Entry 5VI4 (X-ray diffraction, 2.79 A resolution); this record covers chains A and C of the 3 polymer chains in the assembly.

Chain A:
Protein: Interleukin-33
Source organism: Mus musculus
UniProt: Q8BVZ5 (IL33_MOUSE); numbering as in UniProt (aligned over 109-266)
Chain sequence (158 residues; numbered 109 to 266; the number before each row is that of its first residue):
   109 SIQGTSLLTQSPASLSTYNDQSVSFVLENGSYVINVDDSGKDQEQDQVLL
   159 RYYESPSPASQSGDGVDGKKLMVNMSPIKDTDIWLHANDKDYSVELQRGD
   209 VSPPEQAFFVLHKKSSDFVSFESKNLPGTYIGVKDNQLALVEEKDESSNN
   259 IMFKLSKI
Not modelled in the structure: 109-113, 137-139, 207-209, 266
Construct notes: engineered mutation Ser139 (Cys in Q8BVZ5), Ser165 (Cys in Q8BVZ5), Ser231 (Cys in Q8BVZ5), Ser256 (Cys in Q8BVZ5)

Chain C:
Protein: Interleukin-1 receptor accessory protein
Source organism: Mus musculus
UniProt: Q61730 (IL1AP_MOUSE), isoform Q61730-2; residue numbers follow UniProt; this construct covers 21-350
Chain sequence (339 residues; each row starts with the number of its first residue):
    18 ETGSERCDDWGLDTMRQIQVFEDEPARIKCPLFEHFLKYNYSTAHSSGLT
    68 LIWYWTRQDRDLEEPINFRLPENRISKEKDVLWFRPTLLQDTGQYTCMLR
   118 NTTYCSKVAFPLEVVQKDSCFNSAMRFPVHKMYIEHGIHKITCPNVDGYF
   168 PSSVKPSVTWYKGCTEIVDFHNVLPEGMQLSFFIPLVSNNGQYTCVVTYP
   218 ENGRLFHLTRTVTVKVVGSPKDALPPQIYSPNDRVVYEKEPGEELVIPCK
   268 VYFSFIMDSHNEVWWTIDGKKPDDVTVDITINESVSYSSTEDETRTQILS
   318 IKKVTPEDLRRNYVCHARNTKGEAEQAAKVKQKHHHHHH
Not modelled in the structure: 18-22, 257-262, 289-298, 318-322, 349-356
Construct notes: expression tag (18-20, 351-356); engineered mutation Gln107 (Asn in Q61730), Gln111 (Asn in Q61730), Gln196 (Asn in Q61730), Gln209 (Asn in Q61730)
UniProt features mapped onto this chain:
  - region: Ile69 to Phe85 (Essential for interaction with PTPRD)
  - glycosylation (N-linked (GlcNAc...) asparagine): Asn57, Asn118, Asn299
Cystine bridges: Cys24-Cys122, Cys47-Cys114, Cys137-Cys181, Cys160-Cys212, Cys266-Cys332

Chain A / chain C interface:
Pairs across the interface - 20 pairs, chain A then chain C:
  Tyr126(A) - His188(C)  hydrogen bond
  Tyr126(A) - Asn189(C)
  Gly171(A) - Ser303(C)
  Asp172(A) - Ser303(C)  hydrogen bond (backbone-side chain)
  Lys222(A) - Leu203(C)
  Lys222(A) - Ser205(C)
  Ser223(A) - Glu152(C)
  Ser223(A) - Leu203(C)
  Ser224(A) - Glu152(C)  hydrogen bond
  Asp253(A) - Lys179(C)  salt bridge
  Asp253(A) - Phe187(C)
  Asp253(A) - His188(C)
  Asp253(A) - Ser205(C)
  Glu254(A) - Asp186(C)
  Glu254(A) - Phe187(C)
  Glu254(A) - His188(C)  hydrogen bond (backbone-backbone)
  Ser255(A) - His188(C)
  Ser256(A) - His188(C)  hydrogen bond (backbone-side chain)
  Asn257(A) - His188(C)  hydrogen bond (backbone-side chain)
  Met260(A) - Leu203(C)  hydrophobic

Summary:
12 residues of chain A face 9 of chain C across their interface; the contacts include 6 hydrogen bonds and 1
salt bridge. Polar contacts include Asp253(A)-Lys179(C), Tyr126(A)-His188(C) and Asp172(A)-Ser303(C).
Here chain A is Interleukin-33 and chain C is Interleukin-1 receptor accessory protein, both from Mus
musculus. Entry 5VI4 (IL-33/ST2/IL-1RAcP ternary complex structure) was determined by X-ray diffraction.
